PDB entry 7DUL | X-ray diffraction, 3.62 A resolution | chains A and E of the 23 polymer chains in the assembly

Chain A:
Molecule: 30S Ribosomal RNA rRNA
Organism: Thermus thermophilus HB8
Sequence (1522 nucleotides; numbered 0 to 1544 plus 19 insertion-coded residues; 42 numbers in that range are skipped by the numbering (no residue carries them; nothing is unmodelled there); the number before each row is that of its first residue; a row labelled like 190A-190L holds insertion residues (190A, then the next letters in order); numbering starts at 0):
     0 UUUGUUGGAG AGUCUGAUCC UGGCUCAGGG UGAACGCUGG CGGCGUGCCU AAGACAUGCA
    60 AGUCGUGCGG G
    73 CCGCGGGGUU UU
    88 ACUCCG
    95 UGGUC
   101 AGCGGCGGAC GGGUGAGUAA CGCGUGGGU
  129A G
   130 ACCUACCCGG AAGAGGGGGA CAACCCGGGG AAACUCGGGC UAAUCCCCCA UGUGGACCCG
   190 C
190A-190L CCCUUGGGGUGU
   191 GUCCAAAGGG CUUU
   216 GCCCGCUUCC GGAUGGGCCC GCGUCCCAUC AGCUAGUUGG UGGGGUAAUG GCCCACCAAG
   276 GCGACGACGG GUAGCCGGUC UGAGAGGAUG GCCGGCCACA GGGGCACUGA GACACGGGCC
   336 CCACUCCUAC GGGAGGCAGC AGUUAGGAAU CUUCCGCAAU GGGCGCAAGC CUGACGGAGC
   396 GACGCCGCUU GGAGGAAGAA GCCCUUCGGG GUGUAAACUC CUGAA
   442 CCCGGGACGA AACCCCCGAC GA
   474 GGGGACUGAC GGUACCGGG
   494 GUAAUAGCGC CGGCCAACUC CGUGCCAGCA GCCGCGGUAA UACGGAGGGC GCGAGCGUUA
   554 CCCGGAUUCA CUGGGCGUAA AGGGCGUGUA GGCGGCCUGG GGCGUCCCAU GUGAAAGACC
   614 ACGGCUCAAC CGUGGGGGAG CGUGGGAUAC GCUCAGGCUA GACGGUGGGA GAGGGUGGUG
   674 GAAUUCCCGG AGUAGCGGUG AAAUGCGCAG AUACCGGGAG GAACGCCGAU GGCGAAGGCA
   734 GCCACCUGGU CCACCCGUGA CGCUGAGGCG CGAAAGCGUG GGGAGCAAAC CGGAUUAGAU
   794 ACCCGGGUAG UCCACGCCCU AAACGAUGCG CGCUAGGUCU CUGGGUCU
   848 CCUGGGGGCC GAAGCUAACG CGUUAAGCGC GCCGCCUGGG GAGUACGGCC GCAAGGCUGA
   908 AACUCAAAGG AAUUGACGGG GGCCCGCACA AGCGGUGGAG CAUGUGGUUU AAUUCGAAGX
   968 AACGCGAAGA ACCUUACCAG GCCUUGACAU GCUAGG
 1003A G
  1004 AACCCGGGUG AAAGCCUGGG GUGCCCC
1030A-1030D GCGA
  1031 GGGGAGCCCU AGCACAGGUG CUGCAUGGCC GUCGUCAGCU CGUGCCGUGA GGUGUUGGGU
  1091 UAAGUCCCGC AACGAGCGCA ACCCCCGCCG UUAGUUGCCA GCGGUUCGGC CGGGCACUCU
  1151 AACGGGACUG CCCGCGAAA
  1171 GCGGGAGGAA GGAGGGGACG ACGUCUGGUC AGCAUGGCCC UUACGGCCUG GGCGACACAC
  1231 GUGCUACAAU GCCCACUACA AAGCGAUGCC ACCCGGCAAC GGGGAGCUAA UCGCAAAAAG
  1291 GUGGGCCCAG UUCGGAUUGG GGUCUGCAAC CCGACCCCAU GAAGCCGGAA UCGCUAGUAA
  1351 UCGCGGAUCA G
 1361A C
  1362 CAUGCCGCGG UGAAUACGUU CCCGGGCCUU GUACACACXG CCXGUXACGC CAUGGGAGCG
  1422 GGCUCUACCC GAAGUCGCCG GG
  1446 AGCCUACGGG
  1459 CAGGCGCCGA GGGUAGGGCC CGUGACUGGG GCGAAGUCGU AACAAGGUAG CUGUACCGGA
  1519 AGGUGCGGCU GGAUCCACUC CUUUCU
Disordered / not traced: 0-4, 1534-1538
Modified positions: PSU (pseudouridine-5'-monophosphate) at position 516, 7MG (7N-methyl-8-hydroguanosine-5'-monophosphate) at position 527, M2G (N2-dimethylguanosine-5'-monophosphate) at position 966, 5MC (5-methylcytidine-5'-monophosphate) at position 967, 2MG (2N-methylguanosine-5'-monophosphate) at position 1207, 5MC (5-methylcytidine-5'-monophosphate) at position 1400, 4OC (4n,o2'-methylcytidine-5'-monophosphate) at position 1402, 5MC (5-methylcytidine-5'-monophosphate) at position 1404, 5MC (5-methylcytidine-5'-monophosphate) at position 1407, UR3 (3-methyluridine-5'-monophoshate) at position 1498, MA6 (6N-dimethyladenosine-5'-monophoshate) at position 1518, MA6 (6N-dimethyladenosine-5'-monophoshate) at position 1519, PSU (pseudouridine-5'-monophosphate) at position 1540, PSU (pseudouridine-5'-monophosphate) at position 1541
Bound ions: Mg2+ site 1 near G28 (its only coordinating residue here); Mg2+ site 2 near G38 (its only coordinating residue here); Mg2+ site 3 near C48 (its only coordinating residue here); Mg2+ site 4: A59, U387; Mg2+ site 5: G61, G105; Mg2+ site 6 near U98 (its only coordinating residue here); Mg2+ site 7: G107, G326; Mg2+ site 8: A109, G331; Mg2+ site 9 near G111 (its only coordinating residue here); Mg2+ site 10 near G117 (its only coordinating residue here); Mg2+ site 11: C121, G124, U125; Mg2+ site 12 near A149 (its only coordinating residue here); 90 more Mg2+ sites not listed
Ligand contacts: Sisomicin (SIS; (1S,2S,3R,4S,6R)-4,6-diamino-3-{[(2S,3R)-3-amino-6-(aminomethyl)-3,4-dihydro-2H-pyran-2-yl]oxy}-2-hydroxycyclohexyl 3-deoxy-4-C-methyl-3-(methylamino)-beta-L-arabinopyranoside): 5MC_1404, G1405, U1406, 5MC_1407, A1408, C1409, G1491, A1492, A1493, G1494, U1495

Chain E:
Protein: 30S ribosomal protein S5
Organism: Thermus thermophilus HB8
UniProt: Q5SHQ5 (RS5_THET8); residues 1-162 here = UniProt positions 1-162
Amino-acid sequence (162 residues; numbered 1 to 162; the number before each row is that of its first residue):
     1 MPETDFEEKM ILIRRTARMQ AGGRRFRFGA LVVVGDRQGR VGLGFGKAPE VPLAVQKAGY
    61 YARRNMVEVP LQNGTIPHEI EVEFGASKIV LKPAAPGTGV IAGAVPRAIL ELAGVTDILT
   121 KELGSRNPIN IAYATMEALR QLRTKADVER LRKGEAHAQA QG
Disordered / not traced: 1-4, 155-162

Chain A / chain E interface:
Contacting residue pairs (83):
  G6(A) with Ala94(E), base contact; Ala95(E), hydrogen bond to the base; Thr98(E), hydrogen bond to the base; Leu119(E), base contact
  G7(A) with Lys92(E), hydrogen bond to the base; Thr120(E), hydrogen bond to the sugar; Lys121(E), base contact
  A8(A) with Ile101(E), phosphate contact; Ala102(E), hydrogen bond to the sugar; Gly103(E), sugar contact; Arg107(E), base contact; Thr120(E), sugar contact
  G9(A) with Lys121(E), salt bridge to the phosphate; Glu122(E), hydrogen bond to the phosphate; Arg126(E), hydrogen bond to the base
  A10(A) with Arg126(E), phosphate contact
  G15(A) with Ala17(E), base contact; Arg18(E), base contact; Met19(E), base contact; Arg24(E), hydrogen bond to the sugar
  A16(A) with Thr16(E), sugar contact; Ala17(E), sugar contact
  U17(A) with Arg14(E), phosphate contact
  C18(A) with Arg14(E), salt bridge to the phosphate; Asn127(E), hydrogen bond to the phosphate; Asn130(E), phosphate contact
  C19(A) with Ala86(E), phosphate contact; Ser87(E), phosphate contact; Ser125(E), hydrogen bond to the phosphate; Asn127(E), hydrogen bond to the phosphate; Asn130(E), hydrogen bond to the phosphate
  U20(A) with Ala86(E), phosphate contact; Ser125(E), phosphate contact
  G558(A) with Lys121(E), phosphate contact
  A559(A) with Lys121(E), salt bridge to the phosphate; Arg126(E), salt bridge to the phosphate
  U560(A) with Leu123(E), sugar contact
  U863(A) with Glu83(E), phosphate contact
  A864(A) with Gly85(E), phosphate contact; Ala86(E), phosphate contact
  U921(A) with Arg18(E), sugar contact; Met19(E), hydrogen bond to the sugar
  G922(A) with Met19(E), sugar contact; Gln20(E), sugar contact; Ala21(E), phosphate contact
  A923(A) with Ala21(E), phosphate contact
  C1069(A) with Gln20(E), phosphate contact; Arg25(E), hydrogen bond to the sugar
  U1070(A) with Arg18(E), salt bridge to the phosphate; Gln20(E), phosphate contact; Arg25(E), salt bridge to the phosphate
  C1071(A) with Arg18(E), salt bridge to the phosphate; Arg27(E), salt bridge to the phosphate; Pro49(E), sugar contact
  G1072(A) with Pro49(E), phosphate contact; Lys57(E), salt bridge to the phosphate
  U1073(A) with Lys57(E), salt bridge to the phosphate
  G1074(A) with Tyr61(E), hydrogen bond to the phosphate
  G1077(A) with Lys47(E), base contact
  U1078(A) with Phe84(E), sugar contact; Ile129(E), sugar contact; Asn130(E), hydrogen bond to the sugar; Tyr133(E), phosphate contact
  G1079(A) with Arg14(E), hydrogen bond to the phosphate; Tyr133(E), hydrogen bond to the phosphate
  A1080(A) with Arg14(E), salt bridge to the phosphate; Thr16(E), hydrogen bond to the phosphate; Ala17(E), sugar contact; Phe45(E), phosphate contact; Lys47(E), phosphate contact
  G1081(A) with Thr16(E), hydrogen bond to the phosphate; Ala17(E), phosphate contact; Arg18(E), phosphate contact; Arg27(E), salt bridge to the phosphate
  G1082(A) with Arg27(E), salt bridge to the phosphate
  C1192(A) with Arg25(E), hydrogen bond to the base
  G1193(A) with Arg25(E), sugar contact
  U1194(A) with Gly22(E), sugar contact
  A1396(A) with Met19(E), base contact
  C1397(A) with Arg24(E), salt bridge to the phosphate
  A1398(A) with Met19(E), base contact; Gln20(E), base contact; Gly22(E), base contact
Other interface residues (no listed pair), chain A (38 interface residues in all): U5
Other interface residues (no listed pair), chain E (43 interface residues in all): Gly23, Ala48, Tyr60

In short:
38 residues of chain A face 43 of chain E across their interface, with 21 hydrogen bonds and 14 salt bridges.
Polar pairs include G6(A)-Ala95(E), G6(A)-Thr98(E) and G7(A)-Lys92(E). Chain A binds Sisomicin. A59(A) and
U387(A) form the Mg2+ site 4.
Chain A is 30S Ribosomal RNA rRNA and chain E is 30S ribosomal protein S5, both from Thermus thermophilus HB8;
the structure, Crystal structure of the Thermus thermophilus (HB8) 30S ribosomal subunit with mRNA and cognate
transfer RNA ..., was determined by X-ray diffraction.
